3J47 - chains V and Q of the 8 polymer chains in the assembly; structure by electron microscopy, 7.40 A resolution (low resolution: residue-level contacts below are approximate; hydrogen-bond / salt-bridge calls are withheld).

# Chain V
Name: 26S proteasome regulatory subunit RPN11
Organism: Saccharomyces cerevisiae
Notes: fragment: last three C-terminal helices
UniProtKB: P43588 (RPN11_YEAST); residue numbers follow UniProt; this construct covers 230-298
Chain sequence (69 residues; numbered 230 to 298; the number before each row is that of its first residue):
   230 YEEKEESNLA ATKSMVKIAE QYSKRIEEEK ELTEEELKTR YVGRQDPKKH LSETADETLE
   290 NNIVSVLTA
Disordered / not traced: 270-275

# Chain Q
Name: 26S proteasome regulatory subunit RPN6
Organism: Saccharomyces cerevisiae
Notes: fragment: C-terminal helix
UniProtKB: Q12377 (RPN6_YEAST); residues 407-431 here = UniProt positions 407-431
Chain sequence (25 residues; numbered 407 to 431; the number before each row is that of its first residue):
   407 ATYDSALELV GQLNKVVDQL FEKAS

# Chain V / chain Q interface
Pairs across the interface (18; chain V residue first):
  Tyr251(V) - Thr408(Q)
  Ile255(V) - Ser411(Q)
  Glu258(V) - Leu415(Q)
  Lys259(V) - Glu414(Q)
  Lys259(V) - Gln418(Q)
  Thr262(V) - Leu415(Q)
  Thr262(V) - Gln418(Q)
  Thr262(V) - Leu419(Q)
  Thr262(V) - Val422(Q)
  Glu265(V) - Val422(Q)
  Glu265(V) - Gln425(Q)
  Leu266(V) - Lys421(Q)
  Leu266(V) - Gln425(Q)
  Arg269(V) - Lys421(Q)
  Arg269(V) - Val422(Q)
  Arg269(V) - Val423(Q)
  Arg269(V) - Gln425(Q)
  Arg269(V) - Leu426(Q)
Interface residues without a listed pair, chain Q (12 interface residues in all): Asp424

# Summary
8 residues of chain V face 12 of chain Q across their interface.
Here chain V is 26S proteasome regulatory subunit RPN11 and chain Q is 26S proteasome regulatory subunit RPN6,
both from Saccharomyces cerevisiae. Entry 3J47 (Formation of an intricate helical bundle dictates the assembly
of the 26S proteasome lid) was determined by electron microscopy.
